4GIK - chains B and C of the 3 polymer chains in the assembly; structure by X-ray diffraction, 2.19 A resolution.

== Chain B (and C) ==
Name: Pseudouridine-5'-phosphate glycosidase
From: Escherichia coli
Notes: EC 3.2.-.-; chain C of this document is another copy of the same molecule, construct and numbering; everything in this record applies to it too
Reference sequence: P33025 (PSUG_ECOLI); residues 1-312 here = UniProt positions 1-312
Amino-acid sequence (335 residues; each row starts with the number of its first residue; numbers below 1 keep their minus sign (Met-22 is residue -22)):
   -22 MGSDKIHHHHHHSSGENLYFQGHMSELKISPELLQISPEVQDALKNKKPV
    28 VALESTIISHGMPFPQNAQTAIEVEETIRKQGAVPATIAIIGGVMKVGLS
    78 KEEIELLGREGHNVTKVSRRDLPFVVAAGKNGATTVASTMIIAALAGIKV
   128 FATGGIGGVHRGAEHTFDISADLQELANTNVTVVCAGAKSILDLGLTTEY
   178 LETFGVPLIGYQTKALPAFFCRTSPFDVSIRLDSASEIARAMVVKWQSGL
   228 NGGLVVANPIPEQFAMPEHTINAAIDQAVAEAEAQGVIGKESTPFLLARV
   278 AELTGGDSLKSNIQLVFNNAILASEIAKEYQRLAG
Disordered / not traced: -22 to 4, 312 (chain C: -22 to 4, 38-39, 312)
Covalent attachments: ribose-5-phosphate (R5P) linked to Lys166
Sequence notes: expression tag (-22 to 0)
Metal / ion sites: Mn2+ near Asp145 (its only coordinating residue here)
Ligand contacts: ribose-5-phosphate (R5P): Glu31, Thr33, Lys93, Ser95, Thr112, Val113, Gly132, Ile133, Gly134, His137, Ser147, Asp149, Lys267, Thr270
Swiss-Prot annotation at these positions:
  - active site: Glu31 (Proton donor), Lys166 (Nucleophile)
  - binding site (substrate): Lys93, Val113, Ser147 to Asp149
  - binding site (Mn(2+)): Asp145
What the authors report for this chain:
  - binding site for ribose-5-phosphate: Glu31, Asp149, Lys166
  - post-translational modification sites: Lys166
  - mutagenesis - E31A (7500-fold), K93A (17-fold), K166A (2900-fold), N289A (17-fold): decreased catalytic activity
  - mutagenesis - D149A: abolished catalytic activity
  - mutagenesis - D149A: unchanged stability
  - catalytic residues: Glu31, Thr130, Gly131, Gly132, Asn289 (proposed by the authors, not directly observed)

== How chain B and chain C interact ==
Pairs across the interface (43; chain B residue first):
  Val136(B) with Phe144(C), hydrophobic
  Glu141(B) with Glu141(C); His142(C); Phe144(C)
  His142(B) with His142(C)
  Ile146(B) with Phe144(C), hydrophobic
  Leu173(B) with His142(C); Thr143(C); Phe144(C), hydrophobic
  Glu176(B) with Thr143(C); Phe144(C); Asp145(C)
  Glu179(B) with Arg97(C), salt bridge; Ala148(C)
  Thr180(B) with Ile146(C), hydrogen bond (side chain-backbone); Ala148(C); Gln151(C); Tyr177(C)
  Phe181(B) with Gln151(C)
  Gly182(B) with Arg96(C); Arg97(C)
  Val183(B) with Arg97(C)
  Pro184(B) with Arg97(C); Phe101(C), hydrophobic
  Ile186(B) with Phe101(C), hydrophobic
  Ser206(B) with Arg97(C)
  Ile207(B) with Phe101(C), hydrophobic
  Leu209(B) with Phe101(C), hydrophobic
  Arg217(B) with Ala104(C), hydrogen bond (side chain-backbone)
  Ala218(B) with Pro100(C); Phe101(C), hydrophobic
  Val221(B) with Pro100(C); Val103(C), hydrophobic
  Lys222(B) with Pro100(C)
  Gln224(B) with Leu10(C)
  Ser225(B) with Leu10(C); Met72(C); Leu122(C)
  Leu227(B) with Arg96(C); Leu99(C), hydrophobic; Pro100(C); Ile118(C), hydrophobic
  Asn228(B) with Arg96(C)
Other interface residues (no listed pair), chain B (27 interface residues in all): Ala140, Tyr177, Leu231
Other interface residues (no listed pair), chain C (24 interface residues in all): Ile6, Ser147, Gly266, Lys267

== In short ==
Chain B and chain C form an interface of 27 and 24 residues respectively; the contacts include 2 hydrogen
bonds and 1 salt bridge. Among the polar pairs are Glu179(B)-Arg97(C), Thr180(B)-Ile146(C) and
Arg217(B)-Ala104(C). From the paper: catalytic residues Glu31(B), Thr130(B) and Gly131(B) among others; E31A,
K93A and K166A of chain B, among others, reduce catalytic activity; 5 substitutions were tested in all.
Chain B and chain C are both Pseudouridine-5'-phosphate glycosidase (Escherichia coli); the structure, Crystal
Structure of Pseudouridine Monophosphate Glycosidase/Linear R5P Adduct, was determined by X-ray diffraction
together with 4GIJ, 4GIL and 4GIM from the same study.
